PDB entry 8VWJ | electron microscopy, 4.78 A resolution (low resolution: residue-level contacts below are approximate; hydrogen-bond / salt-bridge calls are withheld) | chains K and M of the 36 polymer chains in the assembly

# Chain K
Molecule: Protein C42
Organism: Autographa californica multiple nucleopolyhedrovirus
UniProt: P25695 (C42_NPVAC); numbering as in UniProt (aligned over 1-361)
Chain sequence (361 residues; numbered 1 to 361; the number before each row is that of its first residue):
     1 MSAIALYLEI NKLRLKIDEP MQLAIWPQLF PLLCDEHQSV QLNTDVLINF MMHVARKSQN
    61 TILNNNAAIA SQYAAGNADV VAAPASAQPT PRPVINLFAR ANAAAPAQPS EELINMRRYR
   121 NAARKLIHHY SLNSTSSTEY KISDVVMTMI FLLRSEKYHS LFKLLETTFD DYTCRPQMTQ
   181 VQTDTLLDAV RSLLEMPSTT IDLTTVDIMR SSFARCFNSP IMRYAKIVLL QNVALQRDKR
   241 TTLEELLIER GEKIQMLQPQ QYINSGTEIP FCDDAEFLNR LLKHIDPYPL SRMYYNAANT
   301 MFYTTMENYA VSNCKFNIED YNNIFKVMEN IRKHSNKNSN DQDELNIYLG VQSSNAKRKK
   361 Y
Unresolved in the structure: 1-111, 346-361
UniProt features mapped onto this chain:
  - region: Leu32 to Glu36 (LXCXE motif)
  - motif: Lys357 to Lys360 (Nuclear localization signal)
What the authors report for this chain:
  - self-association interface (contacts with another copy of this molecule); pairs are residue here / residue on that copy: Cys174-Cys174 (disulfide)

# Chain M
Molecule: Occlusion-derived virus envelope protein E27
Organism: Autographa californica multiple nucleopolyhedrovirus
UniProt: P41702 (E27_NPVAC); numbering as in UniProt (aligned over 1-290)
Chain sequence (290 residues; row label = number of the first residue in the row):
     1 MKRIKCNKVR TVTEIVNSDE KIQKTYELAE FDLKNLSSLE SYETLKIKLA LSKYMAMLST
    61 LEMTQPLLEI FRNKADTRQI AAVVFSTLAF IHNRFHPLVT NFTNKMEFVV TETNDTSIPG
   121 EPILFTENEG VLLCSVDRPS IVKMLSREFD TEALVNFEND NCNVRIAKTF GASKRKNTTR
   181 SDDYESNKQP NYDMDLSDFS ITEVEATQYL TLLLTVEHAY LHYYIFKNYG VFEYCKSLTD
   241 HSLFTNKLRS TMSTKTSNLL LSKFKFTIED FDKINSNSVT SGFNIYNFNK
Unresolved in the structure: 1-4, 173-197, 274-290

# Interface between chain K and chain M
Pairs across the interface (34; chain K residue first):
  Lys226(K) with Phe266(M); Thr267(M)
  Ile227(K) with Lys265(M); Phe266(M)
  Val228(K) with Glu158(M); Lys263(M)
  Leu229(K) with Leu261(M); Ser262(M); Lys263(M); Phe264(M)
  Leu230(K) with Asn156(M); Phe157(M); Leu261(M); Lys263(M)
  Gln231(K) with Leu261(M); Ser262(M); Lys263(M)
  Asn232(K) with Phe157(M)
  Leu235(K) with Leu36(M)
  Gln236(K) with Lys5(M); Leu28(M)
  Arg240(K) with Asn35(M)
  Ser291(K) with Ile15(M)
  Arg292(K) with Glu20(M)
  Tyr294(K) with Thr13(M); Glu14(M); Ile15(M)
  Tyr303(K) with Phe31(M)
  Met306(K) with Phe31(M)
  Ala310(K) with Phe31(M); Asn35(M)
  Val311(K) with Ser38(M)
  Asn313(K) with Asn35(M)
  Met328(K) with Glu14(M)
Interface residues without a listed pair, chain K (24 interface residues in all): Ala225, Val233, Tyr295, Asn299, Glu307
Interface residues without a listed pair, chain M (25 interface residues in all): Lys24, Tyr26, Asp32, Lys34, Leu260

# In short
The interface between chain K and chain M involves 24 residues on one side and 25 on the other. From the
paper: a self-association interface involving Cys174(K).
Here chain K is Protein C42 and chain M is Occlusion-derived virus envelope protein E27, both from Autographa
californica multiple nucleopolyhedrovirus. Entry 8VWJ (The base complex of the AcMNPV baculovirus nucleocapsid
(Class 2, localised reconstruction)) was determined by electron microscopy together with 8VWH from the same
study.
